PDB entry 4E05 | X-ray diffraction, 2.30 A resolution | chains H and I of the 3 polymer chains in the assembly

[Chain H]
Molecule: Thrombin
From: Homo sapiens
Notes: EC 3.4.21.5; fragment: heavy chain
UniProtKB: P00734 (THRB_HUMAN); residues 321-579 here correspond to UniProt positions 364-622 (UniProt number = residue number + 43)
Chain sequence (259 residues; numbered 321 to 579; the number before each row is that of its first residue):
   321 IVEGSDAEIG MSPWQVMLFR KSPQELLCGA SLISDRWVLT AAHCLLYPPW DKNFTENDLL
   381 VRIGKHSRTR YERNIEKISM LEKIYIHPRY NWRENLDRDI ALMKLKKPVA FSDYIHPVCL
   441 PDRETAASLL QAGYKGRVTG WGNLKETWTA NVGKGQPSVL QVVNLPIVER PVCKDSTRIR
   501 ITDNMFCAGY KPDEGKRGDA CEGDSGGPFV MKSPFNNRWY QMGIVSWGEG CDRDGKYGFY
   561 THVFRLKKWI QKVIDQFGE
Disordered / not traced: 468-473
Disulfides: Cys-348/Cys-364, Cys-493/Cys-507, Cys-521/Cys-551
Glycans and other covalent adducts: N-acetylglucosamine (NAG) linked to Asn-373
Ion coordination: Na+: Arg-553, Lys-556
Swiss-Prot annotation at these positions:
  - region: Ala-508 to Val-530 (High affinity receptor-binding region which is also known as the TP508 peptide)
  - active site (Charge relay system): His-363, Asp-419, Ser-525
  - glycosylation: Asn-373 (N-linked (GlcNAc...) (complex) asparagine)

[Chain I]
Molecule: Salivary anti-thrombin peptide anophelin
From: Anopheles albimanus
Notes: fragment: mature anophelin
UniProtKB: Q9NJS1 (Q9NJS1_ANOAL); residues 1-61 here correspond to UniProt positions 23-83 (UniProt number = residue number + 22)
Chain sequence (61 residues; numbered 1 to 61; the number before each row is that of its first residue):
     1 APQYAPGDEP SYDEDTDDSD KLVENDTSIT DEDYAAIEAS LSETFNTAAD PGRRLGEGSK
    61 P
Disordered / not traced: 1-31
Swiss-Prot annotation at these positions:
  - region: Glu-32 to Pro-61 (Sufficient for host thrombin inhibition), Tyr-34 to Ser-40 (Blocks exosite I of host thrombin), Asp-50 to Arg-53 (Blocks active site cleft of host thrombin in a reverse direction compared to substrates)
  - glycosylation: Asn-25 (N-linked (GlcNAc...) asparagine)

[Interface between chain H and chain I]
Pairs across the interface - 71 pairs, chain H then chain I:
  Phe-339(H) with Leu-41(I), hydrophobic; Phe-45(I), hydrophobic
  Gln-344(H) with Ser-40(I), hydrogen bond (side chain-backbone); Leu-41(I); Ser-42(I), hydrogen bond (side chain-backbone); Phe-45(I)
  Glu-345(H) with Asn-46(I); Ala-48(I)
  Leu-346(H) with Phe-45(I); Asn-46(I), hydrogen bond (backbone-backbone); Thr-47(I); Ala-48(I), hydrogen bond (backbone-backbone)
  Leu-347(H) with Ala-48(I), hydrophobic
  His-363(H) with Asp-50(I), salt bridge; Pro-51(I); Gly-52(I)
  Tyr-367(H) with Pro-51(I), hydrophobic
  Trp-370(H) with Ala-49(I); Asp-50(I); Pro-51(I), hydrophobic; Arg-54(I)
  Arg-382(H) with Leu-41(I)
  Arg-388(H) with Phe-45(I), hydrogen bond (side chain-backbone); Asn-46(I); Thr-47(I)
  Thr-389(H) with Glu-43(I); Phe-45(I)
  Arg-390(H) with Glu-43(I)
  Tyr-391(H) with Glu-38(I); Leu-41(I), hydrophobic; Glu-43(I), hydrogen bond (backbone-side chain)
  Ile-398(H) with Leu-41(I), hydrophobic
  Leu-416(H) with Leu-55(I), hydrophobic
  Asn-463(H) with Thr-47(I)
  Glu-466(H) with Lys-60(I), salt bridge
  Thr-467(H) with Lys-60(I)
  Lys-474(H) with Asn-46(I), hydrogen bond
  Gln-476(H) with Phe-45(I); Asn-46(I); Thr-47(I), hydrogen bond (side chain-backbone)
  Ile-499(H) with Leu-55(I), hydrophobic; Gly-56(I)
  Asp-519(H) with Arg-53(I), salt bridge
  Ala-520(H) with Arg-53(I), hydrogen bond (backbone-side chain)
  Cys-521(H) with Arg-53(I)
  Glu-522(H) with Thr-47(I); Ala-49(I); Asp-50(I), hydrogen bond (side chain-backbone); Arg-53(I); Arg-54(I), salt bridge
  Gly-523(H) with Thr-47(I); Asp-50(I), hydrogen bond (backbone-side chain)
  Ser-525(H) with Asp-50(I), hydrogen bond
  Ser-546(H) with Gly-52(I)
  Trp-547(H) with Gly-52(I); Arg-53(I); Leu-55(I), hydrophobic
  Gly-548(H) with Gly-52(I), hydrogen bond (backbone-backbone); Arg-53(I); Arg-54(I)
  Glu-549(H) with Leu-55(I); Gly-56(I); Glu-57(I), hydrogen bond (side chain-backbone); Gly-58(I)
  Gly-550(H) with Arg-53(I), hydrogen bond (backbone-backbone); Gly-58(I)
  Cys-551(H) with Arg-53(I)
  Arg-553(H) with Glu-57(I), hydrogen bond (side chain-backbone); Gly-58(I)
  Lys-556(H) with Glu-57(I), salt bridge
  Gly-558(H) with Arg-53(I)
Also at the interface, not in a pair above, chain H (42 interface residues in all): Lys-372, Glu-414, Asn-415, Trp-461, Asp-524, Val-545
Also at the interface, not in a pair above, chain I (22 interface residues in all): Asp-33, Ala-35
From the paper, about this interface:
  - interface residues, chain I: Glu-32(I), Tyr-34(I), Asn-46(I), Asp-50(I)
  - hot spots on chain I (mutagenesis) - D50A, R53H, R53K (80-fold), R53Q, R54A, R54E, R54N: decreased binding to Thrombin (chain H)
  - hot spots on chain I (mutagenesis) - R53A: abolished binding to Thrombin (chain H)

[In short]
Chain H and chain I form an interface of 42 and 22 residues respectively, with 16 hydrogen bonds and 5 salt
bridges. Polar contacts include His-363(H)/Asp-50(I), Glu-466(H)/Lys-60(I) and Asp-519(H)/Arg-53(I). From the
paper: D50A, R53H and R53K of chain I, among others, reduce binding to Thrombin (chain H); interface residues
Glu-32(I), Tyr-34(I) and Asn-46(I) among others; 8 substitutions were tested in all.
Here chain H is Thrombin (Homo sapiens) and chain I is Salivary anti-thrombin peptide anophelin (Anopheles
albimanus). Entry 4E05 (Anophelin from the malaria vector inhibits thrombin through a novel reverse-binding
mechanism) was determined by X-ray diffraction, deposited together with 4E06.
